Entry 4JIT (X-ray diffraction, 2.80 A resolution); this record covers chains A and B of the 4 polymer chains in the assembly.

[Chain A (and B)]
Protein: Xanthine phosphoribosyltransferase
From: Escherichia coli
Notes: EC 2.4.2.22; chain B of this document is another copy of the same molecule, construct and numbering; everything in this record applies to it too
UniProtKB: H0Q6L9 (H0Q6L9_ECOLI); numbering as in UniProt (aligned over 1-152)
Amino-acid sequence (152 residues; numbered 1 to 152; the number before each row is that of its first residue):
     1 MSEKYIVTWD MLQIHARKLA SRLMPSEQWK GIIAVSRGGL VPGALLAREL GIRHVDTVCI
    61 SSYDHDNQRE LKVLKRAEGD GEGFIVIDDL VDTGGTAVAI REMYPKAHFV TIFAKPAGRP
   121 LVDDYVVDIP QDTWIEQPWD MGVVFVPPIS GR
Not modelled in the structure: 1-2, 152 (chain B: 1-2)

[Interface between chain A and chain B]
Residue-residue contacts - 60 pairs, chain A then chain B:
  W9(A) - W9(B)  hydrophobic
  W9(A) - D10(B)
  W9(A) - Q13(B)  hydrogen bond
  W9(A) - L45(B)  hydrophobic
  D10(A) - W9(B)
  D10(A) - V143(B)
  Q13(A) - W9(B)  hydrogen bond
  Q13(A) - P138(B)  hydrogen bond (side chain-backbone)
  Q13(A) - W139(B)
  Q13(A) - M141(B)  hydrogen bond (side chain-backbone)
  R17(A) - W139(B)
  R17(A) - M141(B)  hydrogen bond (side chain-backbone)
  R17(A) - G142(B)
  S36(A) - R53(B)  hydrogen bond (side chain-backbone)
  S36(A) - V55(B)
  R37(A) - A47(B)
  R37(A) - R48(B)
  R37(A) - I52(B)
  L40(A) - A44(B)  hydrophobic
  L40(A) - V55(B)  hydrophobic
  V41(A) - A44(B)  hydrophobic
  A44(A) - L40(B)  hydrophobic
  A44(A) - V41(B)  hydrophobic
  L45(A) - W9(B)  hydrophobic
  A47(A) - R37(B)
  R48(A) - R37(B)
  R48(A) - W139(B)  hydrogen bond (side chain-backbone)
  R48(A) - D140(B)  salt bridge
  I52(A) - R37(B)
  R53(A) - S36(B)  hydrogen bond (backbone-side chain)
  R53(A) - C59(B)  hydrogen bond (backbone-side chain)
  R53(A) - S61(B)
  R53(A) - L74(B)
  H54(A) - K75(B)
  V55(A) - S36(B)
  V55(A) - L40(B)  hydrophobic
  V55(A) - T57(B)  hydrogen bond (backbone-side chain)
  V55(A) - C59(B)  hydrogen bond (backbone-side chain)
  D56(A) - D56(B)
  D56(A) - T57(B)
  D56(A) - K75(B)  salt bridge
  T57(A) - V55(B)  hydrogen bond (side chain-backbone)
  T57(A) - D56(B)
  T57(A) - T57(B)
  C59(A) - R53(B)  hydrogen bond (side chain-backbone)
  C59(A) - V55(B)  hydrogen bond (side chain-backbone)
  L74(A) - R53(B)
  K75(A) - H54(B)
  K75(A) - D56(B)  salt bridge
  K75(A) - K75(B)
  P138(A) - Q13(B)  hydrogen bond (backbone-side chain)
  W139(A) - Q13(B)
  W139(A) - R17(B)
  W139(A) - L45(B)  hydrophobic
  W139(A) - R48(B)  hydrogen bond (backbone-side chain)
  D140(A) - R48(B)  salt bridge
  M141(A) - Q13(B)  hydrogen bond (backbone-side chain)
  M141(A) - R17(B)  hydrogen bond (backbone-side chain)
  G142(A) - R17(B)
  V143(A) - D10(B)
Interface residues without a listed pair, chain A (28 interface residues in all): E49
Interface residues without a listed pair, chain B (29 interface residues in all): E49

[In short]
28 residues of chain A face 29 of chain B across their interface, with 18 hydrogen bonds and 4 salt bridges.
Polar pairs include R48(A)-D140(B), D56(A)-K75(B) and W9(A)-Q13(B).
Both chains are Xanthine phosphoribosyltransferase (Escherichia coli). Entry 4JIT (Crystal Structure of E.
coli XGPRT in complex with (S)-3-(Guanin-9-yl)pyrrolidin-N-ylacetylphosphonic acid) was determined by X-ray
diffraction together with 4JLS from the same study.
